PDB entry 9D7O | electron microscopy, 3.56 A resolution | chains E and G of the 8 polymer chains in the assembly

[Chain E]
Protein: Surface protein gp120
Organism: Human immunodeficiency virus 1
UniProtKB: Q2N0S5 (Q2N0S5_9HIV1); the construct lacks a stretch of the UniProt sequence and is renumbered around it, so the offset changes along the chain: 8-17 = UniProt 9-18; 19-23 = UniProt 19-23; 25-309 = UniProt 24-308; 312-321 = UniProt 309-318; 2 more segments
Chain sequence (496 residues; numbered 7 to 504 plus 1 insertion-coded residue; 3 numbers in that range are skipped by the numbering (no residue carries them; nothing is unmodelled there); the number before each row is that of its first residue):
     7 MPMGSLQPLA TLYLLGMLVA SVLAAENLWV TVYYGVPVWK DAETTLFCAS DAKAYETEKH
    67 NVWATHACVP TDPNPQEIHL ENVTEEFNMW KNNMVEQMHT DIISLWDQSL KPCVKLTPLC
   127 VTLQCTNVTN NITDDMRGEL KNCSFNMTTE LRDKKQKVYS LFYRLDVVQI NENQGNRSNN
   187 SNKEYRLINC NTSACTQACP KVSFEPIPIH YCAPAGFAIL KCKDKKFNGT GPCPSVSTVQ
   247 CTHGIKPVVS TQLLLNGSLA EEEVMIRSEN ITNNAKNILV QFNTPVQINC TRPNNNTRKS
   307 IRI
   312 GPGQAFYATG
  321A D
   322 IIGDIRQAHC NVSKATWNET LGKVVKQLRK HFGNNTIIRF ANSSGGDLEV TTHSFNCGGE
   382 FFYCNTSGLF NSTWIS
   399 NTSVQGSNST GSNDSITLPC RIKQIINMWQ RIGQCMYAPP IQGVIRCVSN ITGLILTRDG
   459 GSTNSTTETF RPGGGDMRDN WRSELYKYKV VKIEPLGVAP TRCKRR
Disordered / not traced: 7-33, 58-66, 179-186, 399-410
Disulfides: Cys119-Cys205, Cys131-Cys149, Cys201-Cys433, Cys296-Cys445
Glycans and other covalent adducts: N-acetylglucosamine (NAG) linked to Asn88, Asn133, Asn137, Asn148, Asn152, Asn234, Asn262, Asn276, Asn295, Asn301, Asn332, Asn355, Asn386, Asn392, Asn448; glycan linked to Asn363
Construct notes: initiating methionine (7); conflict Pro8 (Asn9 in Q2N0S5), Met9 (Cys10 in Q2N0S5), Gly10 (Gln11 in Q2N0S5), Ser11 (His12 in Q2N0S5), Gln13 (Phe14 in Q2N0S5), Pro14 (Arg15 in Q2N0S5), Leu15 (Trp16 in Q2N0S5), Ala16 (Gly17 in Q2N0S5), Tyr19 (Met in Q2N0S5), Leu20 (Ile in Q2N0S5), Val25 (Ile24 in Q2N0S5), Ala26 (Ile25 in Q2N0S5), Ser27 (Ile26 in Q2N0S5), Val28 (Cys27 in Q2N0S5), Leu29 (Ser28 in Q2N0S5), Cys201 (Ile200 in Q2N0S5), Asn332 (Thr330 in Q2N0S5), Cys433 (Ala430 in Q2N0S5), Cys501 (Ala498 in Q2N0S5); insertion (18, 24)

[Chain G]
Protein: CH103 Fab light chain
Organism: Homo sapiens
Notes: antibody fragment or engineered binder
Chain sequence (278 residues; numbered -18 to 261 plus 2 insertion-coded residues; 4 numbers in that range are skipped by the numbering (no residue carries them; nothing is unmodelled there); the number before each row is that of its first residue; numbers below 1 keep their minus sign (Met-18 is residue -18)):
   -18 MGWSCIILFL VATATGSWAS YELTQPPS
    11 VSVSPGQTAT ITCSGAS
    31 TNVCWYQVKP GQSPEVVIFE NYKRPSGIPD RFSGSKSGST ATLTIRGTQA IDEADYYCQV
    91 WDSFS
   95A T
    96 FVFGSGTQVT V
  106A L
   107 GQPKANPTVT LFPPSSEELQ ANKATLVCLI SDFYPGAVTV AWKADSSPVK AGVETTTPSK
   167 QSNNKYAASS YLSLTPEQWK SHRSYSCQVT HEGSTVEKTV APTECSPSKQ SNNKYAASSY
   227 LSLTPEQWKS HRSYSCQVTH EGSTVEKTVA PTECS
Disordered / not traced: -18 to 1, 122-131, 149-157, 180-192, 203-261
Disulfides: Cys134-Cys193

[Interface between chain E and chain G]
Residue-residue contacts - 7 pairs, chain E then chain G:
  Asn280(E) - Glu50(G)  hydrogen bond
  Asn280(E) - Lys53(G)  hydrogen bond
  Ser365(E) - Trp91(G)
  Gly458(E) - Glu50(G)
  Gly459(E) - Asn51(G)  hydrogen bond (backbone-side chain)
  Gly459(E) - Tyr52(G)
  Ser460(E) - Tyr52(G)
Interface residues without a listed pair, chain E (9 interface residues in all): Asn279, Asp457, Thr461, Arg469
Interface residues without a listed pair, chain G (6 interface residues in all): Asn32

[In short]
9 residues of chain E face 6 of chain G across their interface, with 3 hydrogen bonds. Polar pairs include
Asn280(E)-Glu50(G), Asn280(E)-Lys53(G) and Gly459(E)-Asn51(G). Covalently linked N-acetylglucosamine: at
Asn88(E), Asn133(E), Asn137(E), Asn148(E), Asn152(E) and Asn234(E) and 9 more.
Chain E is Surface protein gp120 (Human immunodeficiency virus 1) and chain G is CH103 Fab light chain (Homo
sapiens); the structure, Cryo-EM structure of BG505 DS-SOSIP.664 with 1 CH103 Fab bound, was determined by
electron microscopy, deposited together with 9D7G, 9D7H, 9D7I and 9D7P.
